2Q7D - chain A; structure by X-ray diffraction, 1.60 A resolution.

== Chain A ==
Name: Inositol-tetrakisphosphate 1-kinase
Source organism: Homo sapiens
Notes: EC 2.7.1.134, 2.7.1.159; fragment: Catalytic Domain
UniProtKB: Q13572 (ITPK1_HUMAN); residues 1-335 here = UniProt positions 1-335
Amino-acid sequence (346 residues; row label = number of the first residue in the row; numbers below 1 keep their minus sign (Gly-10 is residue -10)):
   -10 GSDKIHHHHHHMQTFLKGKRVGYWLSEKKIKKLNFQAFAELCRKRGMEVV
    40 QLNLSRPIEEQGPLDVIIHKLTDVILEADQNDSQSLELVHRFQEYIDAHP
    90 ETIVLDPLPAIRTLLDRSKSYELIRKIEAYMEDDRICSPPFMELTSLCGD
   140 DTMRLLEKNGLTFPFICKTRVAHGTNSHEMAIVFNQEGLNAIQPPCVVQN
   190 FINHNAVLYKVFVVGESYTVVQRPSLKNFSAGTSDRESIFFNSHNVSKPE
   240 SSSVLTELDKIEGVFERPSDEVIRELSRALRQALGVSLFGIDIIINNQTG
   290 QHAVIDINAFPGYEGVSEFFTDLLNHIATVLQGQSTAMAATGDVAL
Disordered / not traced: -10 to -8, 181-182, 219-222
Construct notes: expression tag (-10 to 0)
Ion coordination: Mn2+ site 1: Asp281, Asp295 (together with AMP-PNP); Mn2+ site 2: Asp295, Asn297 (together with AMP-PNP)
Small-molecule neighbours: AMP-PNP (ANP; phosphoaminophosphonic acid-adenylate ester): Arg106, Tyr110, Ile155, Lys157, Ser166, His167, Met169, Gln188, Asn189, Phe190, Ile191, His193, Leu197, Lys199, Ser214, Leu215, Phe230, Ser232, Val235, Ser236, Asp281, Ile283, Ile294, Asp295, Asn297
Curated features (UniProtKB/Swiss-Prot):
  - binding site (1D-myo-inositol 1,3,4-trisphosphate): Lys18, His167, Lys199, Asn297
  - binding site (ATP): Arg106, Lys157, Gln188 to Lys199, Ser214, Ser232, Ser236
  - binding site (Mg(2+)): Asp281, Asp295, Asn297
  - mutagenesis: Lys18 (K18A: Loss of kinase activity), His58 (H58A: No effect), Lys59 (K59A: Loss of kinase activity), Arg106 (R106A: Loss of kinase activity), Lys157 (K157A: Loss of kinase activity), His162 (H162Q: Loss of kinase activity), Gly163 (G163A/P: Loss of kinase activity; G163A: No effect), His167 (H167A/Q: Loss of kinase activity), Gln188 (Q188A: No effect), His193 (H193A: Loss of kinase activity), Lys199 (K199A: Loss of kinase activity), Arg212 (R212A: Loss of kinase activity), 6 further mutagenesis entries in UniProt
Reported in the primary citation:
  - Mn2+ coordination: Asp281, Asp295, Asn297
  - binding site for AMP-PNP: Ser232, His233, Val235, Ser236
  - conformationally variable residues (helix shift): Ser232 to Ser236
  - contacts within the chain: Thr61-His162, Asp62-His162 (hydrogen bond), Lys59-His162, His167-Ser232
  - binding site for sulfate ion: Lys17, Arg212, Lys237 (proposed by the authors, not directly observed)
  - mutagenesis - H233S: unchanged catalytic activity on Ins(1,3,4)P3
  - mutagenesis - H162D: increased catalytic activity on Ins(1,3,4,5,6)P5
  - mutagenesis - H162D: decreased catalytic activity on transfer phosphate
  - mutagenesis - H162D (200-fold): decreased catalytic activity on Ins(1,3,4)P3

== Summary ==
Ligands of chain A: AMP-PNP. Asp281 and Asp295 coordinate Mn2+ site 1. From UniProt: 4 residues binding
1D-myo-inositol 1,3,4-trisphosphate, 17 ATP-binding residues, 3 Mg2+-binding residues and 18 mutagenesis
sites. From the paper: a binding site for AMP-PNP at Ser232, His233 and Val235 among others; H162D increases
catalytic activity on Ins(1,3,4,5,6)P5.
Chain A is Inositol-tetrakisphosphate 1-kinase (Homo sapiens); the structure, Crystal Structure of Human
Inositol 1,3,4-Trisphosphate 5/6-kinase (ITPK1) in complex with AMPPNP and Mn2+, was determined by X-ray
diffraction, deposited together with 2QB5.
